Entry 6CFS (X-ray diffraction, 2.07 A resolution); this record covers chain A.

# Chain A
Name: Phosphomannomutase 1
Organism: Homo sapiens
Notes: EC 5.4.2.8
UniProt: Q92871 (PMM1_HUMAN); residue numbers follow UniProt; this construct covers 1-262
Amino-acid sequence (262 residues; numbered 1 to 262; the number before each row is that of its first residue):
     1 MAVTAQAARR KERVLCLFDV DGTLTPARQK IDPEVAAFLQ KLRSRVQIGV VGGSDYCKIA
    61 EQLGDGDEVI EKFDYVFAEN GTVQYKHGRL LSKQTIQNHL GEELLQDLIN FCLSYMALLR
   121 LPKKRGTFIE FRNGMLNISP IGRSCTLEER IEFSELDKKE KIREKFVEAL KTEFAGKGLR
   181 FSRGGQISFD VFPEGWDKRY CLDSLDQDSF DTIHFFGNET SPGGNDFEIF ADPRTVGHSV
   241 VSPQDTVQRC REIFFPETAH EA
Disordered / not traced: 1-11, 257-262
Differences from the reference sequence: engineered mutation Gln-186 (Met in Q92871)
Bound ions: Mg2+ site 1: Asp-19, Asp-21, Asn-218; Mg2+ site 2: Glu-168, Phe-230, Asp-232, Thr-235
Swiss-Prot annotation at these positions:
  - active site: Asp-19 (Nucleophile), Asp-21 (Proton donor/acceptor)
  - binding site (Mg(2+)): Asp-19, Asp-21, Asn-218, Phe-230, Asp-232, Thr-235
  - binding site (alpha-D-mannose 1-phosphate): Arg-28, Arg-132, Arg-143, Arg-150, Ser-188, Asp-190
  - modified residue: Ala-2 (N-acetylalanine), Ser-242 (Phosphoserine)
Reported in the primary citation:
  - mutagenesis - M186Q (5-fold): decreased binding to IMP
  - catalytic residues: Asp-19 (citing earlier work)

# Overview
The Mg2+ site 1 is built by Asp-19, Asp-21 and Asn-218. The Mg2+ site 2 is built by Glu-168, Phe-230, Asp-232
and Thr-235. UniProt lists active-site residues Asp-19 and Asp-21, 6 Mg2+-binding residues and 6
alpha-D-mannose 1-phosphate-binding residues. The paper reports the catalytic residue Asp-19; M186Q reduces
binding to IMP.
Chain A is Phosphomannomutase 1 (Homo sapiens); the structure, Structure of Human alpha-Phosphomannomutase 1
containing mutation M186Q, was determined by X-ray diffraction (same publication as 6CFR, 6CFT, 6CFU and
6CFV).
